PDB entry 4ESV | X-ray diffraction, 3.20 A resolution | chains C and D of the 7 polymer chains in the assembly

== Chain C (and D) ==
Molecule: Replicative helicase
Organism: Geobacillus stearothermophilus
Notes: EC 3.6.4.12; chain D of this document is another copy of the same molecule, construct and numbering; everything in this record applies to it too
Reference sequence: Q9X4C9 (Q9X4C9_GEOSE); residue numbers follow UniProt; this construct covers 1-454
Chain sequence (454 residues; each row starts with the number of its first residue):
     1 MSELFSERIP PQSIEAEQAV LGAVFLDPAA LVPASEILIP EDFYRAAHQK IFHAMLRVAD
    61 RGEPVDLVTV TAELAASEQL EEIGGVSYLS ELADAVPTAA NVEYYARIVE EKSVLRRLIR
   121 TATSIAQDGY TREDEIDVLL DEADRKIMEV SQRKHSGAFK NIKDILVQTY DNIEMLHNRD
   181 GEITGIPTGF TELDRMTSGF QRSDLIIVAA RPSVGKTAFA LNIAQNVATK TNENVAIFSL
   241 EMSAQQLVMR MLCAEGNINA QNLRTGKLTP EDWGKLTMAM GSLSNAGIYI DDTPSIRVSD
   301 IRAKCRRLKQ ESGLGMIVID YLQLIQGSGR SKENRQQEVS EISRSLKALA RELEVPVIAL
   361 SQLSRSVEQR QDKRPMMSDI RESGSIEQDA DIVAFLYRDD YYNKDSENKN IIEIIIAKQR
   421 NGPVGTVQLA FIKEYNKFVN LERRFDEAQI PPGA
Unresolved in the structure: 1-7, 442-454 (chain D: 1-7, 156-157, 182, 442-454)
Ion coordination: Ca2+: Thr217 (together with GDP)
Small-molecule neighbours:
  - tetrafluoroaluminate (ALF), molecule 1: Pro212, Ser213, Lys216, Thr217, Glu241, Tyr321, Gln362
  - tetrafluoroaluminate (ALF), molecule 2: Gln388, Lys418, Arg420
  - GDP (guanosine-5'-diphosphate), molecule 1: Arg211, Pro212, Ser213, Val214, Gly215, Lys216, Thr217, Ala218, Arg250, Ala260, Gln261, Arg264, Arg398, Phe431, Lys433, Glu434, Asn436
  - GDP, molecule 2: Gln419, Arg420, Asn421, Gly422, Pro423, Val424
What the authors report for this chain:
  - binding site for the 14-nt DNA strand: Arg381, Glu382
  - binding site for GDP: Gly215, Lys216, Thr217, Arg250, Gln362
  - binding site for tetrafluoroaluminate: Lys216, Lys418, Arg420
  - catalytic residues: Glu241
  - allosteric site: Arg420 (proposed by the authors, not directly observed)

== Chain C / chain D interface ==
Residue-residue contacts (119; chain C residue first):
  Ile9(C) with Tyr130(D)
  Pro10(C) with Tyr130(D), hydrophobic
  Pro11(C) with Tyr130(D); Glu133(D)
  Glu111(C) with Ile136(D)
  Lys112(C) with Glu133(D), salt bridge
  Leu115(C) with Gly129(D); Ile136(D), hydrophobic
  Leu118(C) with Ile125(D), hydrophobic; Leu140(D), hydrophobic
  Ile119(C) with Gly129(D); Tyr130(D)
  Ala122(C) with Ala122(D); Ile125(D), hydrophobic
  Thr123(C) with Ala126(D)
  Ile125(C) with Leu118(D), hydrophobic; Ala122(D), hydrophobic
  Ala126(C) with Ile119(D); Ala122(D); Thr123(D)
  Gly129(C) with Pro11(D); Leu115(D); Ile119(D)
  Tyr130(C) with Ile9(D); Pro10(D), hydrophobic; Pro11(D); Ile119(D)
  Glu133(C) with Pro11(D); Lys112(D), salt bridge; Leu115(D)
  Ile136(C) with Glu111(D); Val114(D), hydrophobic
  Leu139(C) with Leu115(D), hydrophobic
  Leu140(C) with Val114(D), hydrophobic; Val150(D)
  Ala143(C) with Leu118(D), hydrophobic; Ile147(D), hydrophobic
  Asp144(C) with Ile147(D); Met148(D)
  Ile147(C) with Ala143(D), hydrophobic; Asp144(D)
  Met148(C) with Asp144(D); Met148(D), hydrophobic; Arg306(D), hydrogen bond
  Val150(C) with Leu140(D), hydrophobic
  Ser151(C) with Leu140(D)
  Arg153(C) with Asp137(D), salt bridge
  Gly157(C) with Arg307(D)
  Ala158(C) with Asp291(D); Lys304(D)
  Phe159(C) with Ala236(D), hydrophobic; Phe238(D), hydrophobic; Tyr289(D); Ile290(D); Asp291(D); Lys304(D); Leu308(D), hydrophobic
  Lys160(C) with Ala244(D); Ile290(D), hydrogen bond (backbone-backbone); Asp292(D), salt bridge
  Asn161(C) with Tyr289(D)
  Ile162(C) with Leu283(D); Ile288(D), hydrophobic
  Lys163(C) with Ser284(D)
  Ile165(C) with Ala244(D), hydrophobic; Val248(D), hydrophobic; Ile290(D), hydrophobic
  Leu166(C) with Val248(D), hydrophobic; Leu252(D), hydrophobic; Met280(D); Ser284(D)
  Gln168(C) with Gln245(D)
  Thr169(C) with Gln245(D); Met249(D); Leu252(D)
  Tyr170(C) with Trp273(D), hydrophobic
  Asn172(C) with Gln245(D), hydrogen bond
  Ile173(C) with Leu263(D), hydrophobic; Trp273(D), hydrophobic
  Leu176(C) with Thr265(D)
  His177(C) with Gly266(D); Trp273(D)
  Glu182(C) with Thr265(D)
  Thr184(C) with Arg264(D); Thr265(D)
  Gln336(C) with Arg381(D), hydrogen bond
  Gln337(C) with Arg335(D)
  Arg344(C) with Leu240(D), hydrogen bond (side chain-backbone); Pro294(D); Leu324(D)
  Arg351(C) with Glu241(D); Met242(D); Ser243(D); Asp292(D); Pro294(D)
  Met377(C) with Tyr401(D)
  Ser378(C) with Arg365(D), hydrogen bond (backbone-side chain); Glu368(D)
  Ile380(C) with Arg365(D), hydrogen bond (backbone-side chain)
  Ser383(C) with Arg365(D), hydrogen bond (backbone-side chain)
  Gly384(C) with Arg365(D); Arg381(D)
  Ser385(C) with Arg381(D)
  Glu387(C) with Arg211(D), salt bridge; Arg365(D), salt bridge
  Gln388(C) with Pro212(D); Glu241(D); Tyr321(D); Gln362(D); Arg381(D)
  Lys418(C) with Ser213(D)
  Arg420(C) with Glu241(D), salt bridge; Met242(D); Arg250(D), hydrogen bond (backbone-side chain)
  Asn421(C) with Arg264(D), hydrogen bond
  Gly422(C) with Arg264(D)
  Pro423(C) with Gln261(D); Arg264(D)
  Val424(C) with Lys404(D)
Interface residues without a listed pair, chain C (69 interface residues in all): Val114, Ser156, Glu174, Arg330, Ser340, Lys347, Asp389, Gln419
Interface residues without a listed pair, chain D (78 interface residues in all): Arg8, Gln12, Leu139, Ser151, Ile237, Met251, Leu268, Leu276, Gly287, Lys332, Leu363

== In short ==
69 residues of chain C and 78 residues of chain D are in contact; the contacts include 10 hydrogen bonds and 7
salt bridges. Among the polar pairs are Lys112(C)-Glu133(D), Arg153(C)-Asp137(D) and Lys160(C)-Asp292(D). The
paper reports the catalytic residue Glu241(C); a binding site for GDP at Gly215(C), Lys216(C) and Thr217(C)
among others.
Chain C and chain D are both Replicative helicase (Geobacillus stearothermophilus); the structure, A New Twist
on the Translocation Mechanism of Helicases from the Structure of DnaB with its ..., was determined by X-ray
diffraction.
